Entry 9DHL (X-ray diffraction, 1.88 A resolution); this record covers chain A.

Chain A:
Name: AmpC Beta-lactamase
From: Escherichia coli
Notes: EC 3.5.2.6
Reference sequence: P00811 (AMPC_ECOLI); residues -15 to 361 here correspond to UniProt positions 1-377 (UniProt number = residue number + 16)
Chain sequence (377 residues; numbered -15 to 361; the number before each row is that of its first residue; numbers below 1 keep their minus sign (Met-15 is residue -15)):
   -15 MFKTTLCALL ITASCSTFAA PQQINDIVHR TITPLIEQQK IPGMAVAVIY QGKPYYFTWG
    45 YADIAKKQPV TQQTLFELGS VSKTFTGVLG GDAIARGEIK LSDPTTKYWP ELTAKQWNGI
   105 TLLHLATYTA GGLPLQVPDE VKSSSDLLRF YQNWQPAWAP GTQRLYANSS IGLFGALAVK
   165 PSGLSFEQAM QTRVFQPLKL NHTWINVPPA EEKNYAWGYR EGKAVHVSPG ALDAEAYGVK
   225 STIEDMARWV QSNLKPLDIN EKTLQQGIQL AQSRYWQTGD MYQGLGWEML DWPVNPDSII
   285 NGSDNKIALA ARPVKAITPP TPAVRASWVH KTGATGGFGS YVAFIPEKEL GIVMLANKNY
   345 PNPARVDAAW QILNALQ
Unresolved in the structure: -15 to 3
Swiss-Prot annotation at these positions:
  - active site: Ser64 (Acyl-ester intermediate)
  - binding site (a beta-lactam): Ser64, Gln120, Tyr150, Asn152, Ala318, Asn343
Residues lining bound ligands: A1AU5 (N-(1-acetyl-2,3-dihydro-1H-indol-4-yl)-3-chloro-2-hydroxybenzene-1-sulfonamide): Gly63, Ser64, Lys67, Leu119, Tyr150, Asn152, Arg204, Val211, Ala220, Tyr221, Asn289, Thr316, Gly317, Ala318, Thr319, Gly320, Asn343

Overview:
Chain A binds compound A1AU5. From UniProt: active-site residue Ser64 and 6 beta-lactam-binding residues.
Chain A is AmpC Beta-lactamase (Escherichia coli); the structure, X-ray crystal structure of AmpC
beta-lactamase with inhibitor, was determined by X-ray diffraction (same publication as 9C6P, 9C81 and 9C84).
